6PWO - chains A and B of the 7 polymer chains in the assembly; structure by electron microscopy, 3.40 A resolution.

Chain A (and B):
Name: Small-conductance mechanosensitive channel
Organism: Escherichia coli (strain K12)
Notes: chain B of this document is another copy of the same molecule, construct and numbering; everything in this record applies to it too
UniProt: P0C0S1 (MSCS_ECOLI); numbering as in UniProt (aligned over 1-286)
Chain sequence (289 residues; each row starts with the number of its first residue; numbers below 1 keep their minus sign (Gly-2 is residue -2)):
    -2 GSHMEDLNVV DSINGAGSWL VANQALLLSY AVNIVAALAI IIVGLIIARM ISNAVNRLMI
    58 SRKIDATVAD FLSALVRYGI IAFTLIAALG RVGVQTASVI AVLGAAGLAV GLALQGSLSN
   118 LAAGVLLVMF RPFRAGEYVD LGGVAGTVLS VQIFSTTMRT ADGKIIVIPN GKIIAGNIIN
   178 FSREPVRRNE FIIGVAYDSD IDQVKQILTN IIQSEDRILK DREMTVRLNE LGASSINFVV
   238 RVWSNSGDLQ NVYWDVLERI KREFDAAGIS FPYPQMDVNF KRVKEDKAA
Unresolved in the structure: -2 to 14, 281-286
Differences from the reference sequence: expression tag (-2 to 0)
UniProt features mapped onto this chain:
  - mutagenesis: Val40 (V40C/G/N: No detectable phenotype; V40D/K: Normal growth stops, without cell death, due to increased membrane permeability to potassium ions and protons (permeability tested only for D substitutions)), Ser58 (S58C: Readily forms disulfide bonds with cross-linkers, suggesting that individual S-58 are only 3 Angstroms apart in the closed state, versus 33 Angstroms apart in the open state crystal structure), Ala158 (A158F: Decreased conductance, due to decreased diameter of the channel portal), Ile266 to Ala286 (Normal levels of channels are expressed; they recover more slowly than wild-type cells after desensitization ...), Ser267 (S267C: Provides biochemical evidence for heptameric structure upon cross-linking)
What the authors report for this chain:
  - mutagenesis - E2A, V6A, S9A, G12A, N20A, Q21A, L24A, L25A: decreased growth

Chain A / chain B interface:
Pairs across the interface - 72 pairs, chain A then chain B:
  Asn20(A) - Leu25(B)
  Leu23(A) - Leu25(B)  hydrophobic
  Gln92(A) - Ala84(B)
  Ser95(A) - Phe80(B)
  Ser95(A) - Ile97(B)
  Val99(A) - Phe80(B)  hydrophobic
  Ala102(A) - Gly104(B)
  Ala102(A) - Leu105(B)
  Ala106(A) - Gly108(B)
  Leu109(A) - Leu109(B)  hydrophobic
  Leu109(A) - Gln112(B)
  Ala110(A) - Leu115(B)  hydrophobic
  Ala110(A) - Ser116(B)
  Leu111(A) - Ala119(B)  hydrophobic
  Ser114(A) - Leu123(B)
  Phe151(A) - Phe127(B)  hydrophobic
  Ala158(A) - Trp240(B)
  Asp159(A) - Arg184(B)
  Asp159(A) - Arg185(B)  salt bridge
  Asp159(A) - Trp240(B)
  Gly160(A) - Glu181(B)
  Lys161(A) - Phe178(B)
  Lys161(A) - Arg184(B)
  Ile162(A) - Ile176(B)
  Ile162(A) - Asn177(B)  hydrogen bond (backbone-backbone)
  Ile162(A) - Glu181(B)
  Ile163(A) - Ile175(B)
  Val164(A) - Asn174(B)
  Val164(A) - Ile175(B)  hydrogen bond (backbone-backbone)
  Ile165(A) - Asn174(B)
  Pro166(A) - Ile171(B)
  Pro166(A) - Ala172(B)
  Lys169(A) - Ala172(B)
  Lys169(A) - Asn174(B)
  Tyr250(A) - Asn226(B)
  Trp251(A) - Thr222(B)
  Trp251(A) - Arg224(B)
  Trp251(A) - Leu225(B)
  Trp251(A) - Asn226(B)  hydrogen bond
  Asp252(A) - Arg224(B)  salt bridge
  Leu254(A) - Leu225(B)
  Leu254(A) - Asn226(B)
  Leu254(A) - Glu227(B)
  Leu254(A) - Leu228(B)  hydrophobic
  Glu255(A) - Lys202(B)  salt bridge
  Arg259(A) - Ile198(B)
  Arg259(A) - Asp199(B)  salt bridge
  Pro269(A) - Ala230(B)
  Tyr270(A) - Tyr194(B)  hydrophobic
  Tyr270(A) - Ala230(B)
  Tyr270(A) - Ser231(B)
  Tyr270(A) - Gln272(B)
  Pro271(A) - Gln272(B)
  Pro271(A) - Met273(B)
  Pro271(A) - Asp274(B)  hydrogen bond (backbone-backbone)
  Gln272(A) - Asp274(B)
  Gln272(A) - Asn276(B)
  Met273(A) - Met273(B)  hydrophobic
  Met273(A) - Asp274(B)  hydrogen bond (backbone-backbone)
  Met273(A) - Val275(B)
  Met273(A) - Asn276(B)  hydrogen bond (backbone-backbone)
  Asp274(A) - Asn276(B)
  Asp274(A) - Lys278(B)  salt bridge
  Val275(A) - Asn276(B)  hydrogen bond (backbone-backbone)
  Val275(A) - Phe277(B)  hydrophobic
  Val275(A) - Lys278(B)
  Asn276(A) - Lys278(B)
  Phe277(A) - Phe277(B)  hydrophobic
  Phe277(A) - Lys278(B)
  Phe277(A) - Arg279(B)
  Phe277(A) - Val280(B)
  Arg279(A) - Arg279(B)
Interface residues without a listed pair, chain A (51 interface residues in all): Lys60, Asp62, Val65, Gly90, Val91, Ala94, Val96, Ala98, Leu105, Arg156, Lys258, Phe268, Lys278
Interface residues without a listed pair, chain B (56 interface residues in all): Ile37, Ile83, Arg88, Leu100, Val122, Met126, Arg128, Gly173, Val183, Arg238

In short:
51 residues of chain A face 56 of chain B across their interface; the contacts include 7 hydrogen bonds and 5
salt bridges. Among the polar pairs are Asp159(A)-Arg185(B), Asp252(A)-Arg224(B) and Glu255(A)-Lys202(B). The
paper reports that E2A, V6A and S9A of chain A, among others, reduce growth; 8 substitutions were tested in
all.
Chain A and chain B are both Small-conductance mechanosensitive channel (Escherichia coli (strain K12)); the
structure, MscS DDM, was determined by electron microscopy, deposited together with 6PWN and 6PWP.
